Entry 4LAB (X-ray diffraction, 2.50 A resolution); this record covers chain A.

# Chain A
Name: Ribosomal large subunit pseudouridine synthase B
From: Escherichia coli
Notes: EC 5.4.99.22
UniProt: P37765 (RLUB_ECOLI); numbering as in UniProt (aligned over 1-251)
Chain sequence (255 residues; row label = number of the first residue in the row; numbers below 1 keep their minus sign (Gly-3 is residue -3)):
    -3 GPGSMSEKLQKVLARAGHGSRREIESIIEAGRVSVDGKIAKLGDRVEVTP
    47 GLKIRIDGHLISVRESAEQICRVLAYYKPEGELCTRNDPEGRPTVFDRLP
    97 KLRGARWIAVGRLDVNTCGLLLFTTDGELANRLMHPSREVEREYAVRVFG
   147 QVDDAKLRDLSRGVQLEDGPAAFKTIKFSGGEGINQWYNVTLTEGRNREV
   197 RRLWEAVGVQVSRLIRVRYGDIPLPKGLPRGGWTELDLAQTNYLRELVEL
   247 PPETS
Unresolved in the structure: -3 to 64
Sequence notes: expression tag (-3 to 0)
Swiss-Prot annotation at these positions:
  - active site: Asp110 (Nucleophile)
  - mutagenesis: Asp110 (D110N/T: Loss of activity)
Ion coordination: platinum (II) ion site 1: Cys114, Arg226; platinum (II) ion site 2 near Met130 (its only coordinating residue here)
From the paper describing this entry:
  - conformationally variable residues (loop rearrangement): His131 to Arg138
  - catalytic residues: Tyr140
  - mutagenesis - R108A (0.6% +/- 1.4%), Y140F (2.8% +/- 0.7%): decreased catalytic activity
  - specificity-determining residues: His131 to Arg138 (by similarity / conservation)
  - mutagenesis - R108A: abolished catalytic activity

# Overview
Cys114 and Arg226 form the platinum (II) ion site 1. UniProt lists active-site residue Asp110 and one
mutagenesis site. From the paper: the catalytic residue Tyr140; R108A and Y140F reduce catalytic activity.
Chain A is Ribosomal large subunit pseudouridine synthase B (Escherichia coli); the structure, Crystal
structure of the catalytic domain of RluB, was determined by X-ray diffraction (same publication as 4LGT).
